PDB entry 6UQE | electron microscopy, 3.00 A resolution | chains E and F of the 22 polymer chains in the assembly

== Chain E (and F) ==
Molecule: ATP-dependent Clp protease ATP-binding subunit ClpA
From: Escherichia coli K-12
Notes: chain F of this document is another copy of the same molecule, construct and numbering; everything in this record applies to it too
UniProt: A0A4Y9BNB2 (A0A4Y9BNB2_ECOLX); residue numbers follow UniProt; this construct covers 169-746
Chain sequence (578 residues; numbered 169 to 746; the number before each row is that of its first residue):
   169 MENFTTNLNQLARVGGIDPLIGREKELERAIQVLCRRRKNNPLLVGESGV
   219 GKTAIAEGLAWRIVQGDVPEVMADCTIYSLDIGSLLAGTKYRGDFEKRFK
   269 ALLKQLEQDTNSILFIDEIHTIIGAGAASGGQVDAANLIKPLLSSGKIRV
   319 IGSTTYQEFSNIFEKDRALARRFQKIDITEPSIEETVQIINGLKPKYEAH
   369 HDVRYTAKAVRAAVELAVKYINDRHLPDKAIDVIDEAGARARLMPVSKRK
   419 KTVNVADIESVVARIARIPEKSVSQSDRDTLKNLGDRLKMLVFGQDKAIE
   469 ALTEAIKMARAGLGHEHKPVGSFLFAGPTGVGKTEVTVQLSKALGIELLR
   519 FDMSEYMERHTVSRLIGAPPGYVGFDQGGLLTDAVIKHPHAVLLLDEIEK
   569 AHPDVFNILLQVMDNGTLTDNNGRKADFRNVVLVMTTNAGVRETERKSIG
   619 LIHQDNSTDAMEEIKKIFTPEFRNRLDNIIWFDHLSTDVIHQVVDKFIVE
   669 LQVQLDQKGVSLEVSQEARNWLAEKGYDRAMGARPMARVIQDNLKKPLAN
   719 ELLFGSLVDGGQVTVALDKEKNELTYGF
Small-molecule neighbours:
  - ADP (adenosine-5'-diphosphate): Pro187, Leu188, Ile189, Arg191, Glu215, Ser216, Gly217, Val218, Gly219, Lys220, Thr221, Ala222, Ile357, Leu361, Pro395, Asp396, Ile399
  - ATP-gamma-S (AGS; phosphothiophosphoric acid-adenylate ester): Leu459, Val460, Phe461, Thr497, Gly498, Val499, Gly500, Lys501, Thr502, Glu503, Asn606, Val661, Lys664, Phe665, Ala701, Arg702

== How chain E and chain F interact ==
Contacting residue pairs (61):
  Glu196(E) - Arg432(F)
  Arg197(E) - Glu404(F)  salt bridge
  Arg197(E) - Arg432(F)
  Arg197(E) - Ile433(F)
  Ile199(E) - Leu411(F)  hydrophobic
  Gln200(E) - Glu404(F)  hydrogen bond (side chain-backbone)
  Gln200(E) - Arg408(F)
  Gln200(E) - Val429(F)
  Gln200(E) - Arg432(F)  hydrogen bond
  Cys203(E) - His369(F)
  Cys203(E) - Ala407(F)  hydrophobic
  Cys203(E) - Arg410(F)  hydrogen bond (backbone-side chain)
  Cys203(E) - Leu411(F)  hydrophobic
  Arg204(E) - Asp400(F)  salt bridge
  Arg204(E) - Asp403(F)  salt bridge
  Arg204(E) - Glu404(F)  salt bridge
  Arg205(E) - His368(F)  hydrogen bond
  Arg205(E) - His369(F)
  Arg205(E) - Asp403(F)  hydrogen bond (backbone-side chain)
  Arg206(E) - Asp403(F)
  Lys207(E) - Arg392(F)
  Lys207(E) - Asp396(F)  salt bridge
  Lys207(E) - Asp400(F)  salt bridge
  Pro237(E) - Leu411(F)  hydrophobic
  Val239(E) - Leu411(F)  hydrophobic
  Arg260(E) - Lys258(F)  hydrogen bond (side chain-backbone)
  Arg260(E) - Tyr259(F)  hydrogen bond
  Glu264(E) - Lys258(F)
  Val301(E) - Lys258(F)
  Asp302(E) - Lys258(F)  salt bridge
  Asn305(E) - Leu254(F)
  Arg335(E) - Ser216(F)
  Arg335(E) - Glu286(F)
  Ala338(E) - Arg392(F)  hydrogen bond (backbone-side chain)
  Arg339(E) - Thr221(F)
  Val441(E) - Leu721(F)  hydrophobic
  Arg446(E) - Leu721(F)
  Arg446(E) - Phe722(F)
  Lys450(E) - Phe722(F)
  Glu472(E) - Asn718(F)  hydrogen bond
  Lys475(E) - Asn718(F)  hydrogen bond
  Lys475(E) - Leu721(F)
  Lys475(E) - Phe722(F)
  Met476(E) - Gln709(F)
  Met476(E) - Lys713(F)
  Met476(E) - Lys714(F)
  Met476(E) - Ala717(F)  hydrophobic
  Arg478(E) - Leu721(F)
  Ala479(E) - Ala717(F)  hydrophobic
  Ala479(E) - Leu721(F)
  Leu481(E) - Lys713(F)
  Leu481(E) - Leu716(F)  hydrophobic
  Leu481(E) - Ala717(F)
  Leu481(E) - Leu720(F)  hydrophobic
  Arg527(E) - His528(F)
  Glu639(E) - Lys568(F)  salt bridge
  Asn642(E) - Met699(F)
  Asn642(E) - Arg702(F)
  Asn642(E) - Arg706(F)  hydrogen bond (backbone-side chain)
  Arg643(E) - Arg706(F)
  Leu644(E) - Arg706(F)  hydrogen bond (backbone-side chain)
Other interface residues (no listed pair), chain E (41 interface residues in all): Glu238, Gln342, Ser442, Leu449, Gly480, Gly482, Arg641, Asp645
Other interface residues (no listed pair), chain F (41 interface residues in all): Lys220, Thr257, Arg417, Leu669, Gln672, Leu673, Lys676

== In short ==
Chain E and chain F each contribute 41 residues to their interface, with 12 hydrogen bonds and 8 salt bridges.
Polar pairs include Arg197(E)-Glu404(F), Arg204(E)-Asp400(F) and Arg204(E)-Asp403(F). Chain E binds ADP and
ATP-gamma-S.
Both chains are ATP-dependent Clp protease ATP-binding subunit ClpA (Escherichia coli K-12). Entry 6UQE
(ClpA/ClpP Disengaged State bound to RepA-GFP) was determined by electron microscopy (same publication as
6UQO, 6W1Z, 6W20, 6W21, 6W22, 6W23 and 6W24).
